Entry 5Z7L (X-ray diffraction, 2.02 A resolution); this record covers chains B and C of the 4 polymer chains in the assembly.

== Chain B ==
Molecule: Calcium-binding and coiled-coil domain-containing protein 2
Organism: Homo sapiens
UniProtKB: Q13137 (CACO2_HUMAN); numbering as in UniProt (aligned over 10-126)
Sequence (117 residues; row label = number of the first residue in the row):
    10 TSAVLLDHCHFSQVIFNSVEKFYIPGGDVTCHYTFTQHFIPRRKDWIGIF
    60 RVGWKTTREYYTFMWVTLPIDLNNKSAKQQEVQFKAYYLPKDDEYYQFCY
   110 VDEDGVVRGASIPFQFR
Disordered / not traced: 10-16
From the paper describing this entry:
  - mutagenesis - V61E, Y104R, Q106E: decreased co-localization with 5-azacytidine-induced protein 2 (chain C)
  - post-translational modification sites: Thr39, Ser120 (citing earlier work)
  - mutagenesis - T39E: unchanged binding to 5-azacytidine-induced protein 2 (chain C)
  - mutagenesis - S120E: abolished expression

== Chain C ==
Molecule: 5-azacytidine-induced protein 2
Organism: Homo sapiens
UniProtKB: Q9H6S1 (AZI2_HUMAN); residue numbers follow UniProt; this construct covers 33-75
Sequence (43 residues; row label = number of the first residue in the row):
    33 ESVASHFALVTAYEDIKKRLKDSEKENSLLKKRIRFLEEKLIA
From the paper describing this entry:
  - self-association interface (contacts with another copy of this molecule); pairs are residue here / residue on that copy: Ser37-His38 (hydrogen bond), Arg65-Glu70, Leu41, Val42, Tyr45, Ile48, Lys49, Arg51, Leu52, Ser55, Glu56, Glu58, Asn59, Leu62, Lys63, Ile66, Leu69, Leu73
  - mutagenesis - S37K, A44E: decreased co-localization with Calcium-binding and coiled-coil domain-containing protein 2 (chain B)
  - mutagenesis - S37K, A44E: abolished binding to TBK1

== How chain B and chain C interact ==
Residue-residue contacts - 9 pairs, chain B then chain C:
  Val61(B) with Tyr45(C)
  Gly62(B) with His38(C)
  Trp63(B) with His38(C), hydrogen bond (backbone-side chain)
  Lys64(B) with His38(C)
  Asp102(B) with Lys53(C), salt bridge
  Tyr104(B) with Tyr45(C); Lys49(C); Leu52(C)
  Arg126(B) with Glu56(C), salt bridge
Other interface residues (no listed pair), chain B (8 interface residues in all): Glu103
Other interface residues (no listed pair), chain C (7 interface residues in all): Val42
From the paper, about this interface:
  - residue pairs: Arg126(B)-Glu56(C) (salt bridge)
  - hot spots on chain B (mutagenesis) - V61E, Y104R, Q106E: abolished binding to 5-azacytidine-induced protein 2 (chain C)
  - hot spots on chain B (mutagenesis) - F20Q, A119E: decreased binding to 5-azacytidine-induced protein 2 (chain C)
  - hot spots on chain B (mutagenesis) - V61E, Y104R: decreased co-localization with 5-azacytidine-induced protein 2 (chain C)
  - interface residues, chain C: Glu56(C)
  - hot spots on chain C (mutagenesis) - I48A, K49E: decreased binding to Calcium-binding and coiled-coil domain-containing protein 2 (chain B)
  - hot spots on chain C (mutagenesis) - A36Q: increased binding to Calcium-binding and coiled-coil domain-containing protein 2 (chain B)
  - hot spots on chain C (mutagenesis) - S37K: decreased co-localization with Calcium-binding and coiled-coil domain-containing protein 2 (chain B)

== Summary ==
The interface between chain B and chain C involves 8 residues on one side and 7 on the other; the contacts
include 1 hydrogen bond and 2 salt bridges. Among the polar pairs are Asp102(B)-Lys53(C), Arg126(B)-Glu56(C)
and Trp63(B)-His38(C). The authors report a salt bridge between Arg126(B) and Glu56(C). The paper reports that
V61E, Y104R and Q106E of chain B reduce co-localization with 5-azacytidine-induced protein 2 (chain C); the
interface residue Glu56(C); 12 substitutions were tested in all.
Here chain B is Calcium-binding and coiled-coil domain-containing protein 2 and chain C is
5-azacytidine-induced protein 2, both from Homo sapiens. Entry 5Z7L (Crystal structure of NDP52 SKICH region
in complex with NAP1) was determined by X-ray diffraction, deposited together with 5Z7A and 5Z7G.
